Entry 4L80 (X-ray diffraction, 2.01 A resolution); this record covers chains A and F of the 6 polymer chains in the assembly.

# Chain A (and F)
Protein: HpcH/HpaI aldolase
From: Chloroflexus aurantiacus
Notes: EC 4.1.3.24; chain F of this document is another copy of the same molecule, construct and numbering; everything in this record applies to it too
Reference sequence: A9WC35 (A9WC35_CHLAA); numbering as in UniProt (aligned over 1-348)
Sequence (348 residues; each row starts with the number of its first residue):
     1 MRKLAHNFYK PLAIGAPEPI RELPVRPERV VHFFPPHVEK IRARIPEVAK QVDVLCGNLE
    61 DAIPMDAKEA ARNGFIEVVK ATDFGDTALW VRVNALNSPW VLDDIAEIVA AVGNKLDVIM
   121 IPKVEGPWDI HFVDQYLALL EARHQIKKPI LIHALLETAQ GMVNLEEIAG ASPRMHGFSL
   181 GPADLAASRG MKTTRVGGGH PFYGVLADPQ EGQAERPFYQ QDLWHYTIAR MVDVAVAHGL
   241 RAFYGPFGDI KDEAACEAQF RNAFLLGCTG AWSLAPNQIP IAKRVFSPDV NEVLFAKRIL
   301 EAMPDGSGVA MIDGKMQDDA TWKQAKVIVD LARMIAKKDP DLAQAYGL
Unresolved in the structure: 1, 347-348 (chain F: 1)
Metal / ion sites: Mg2+: Glu-157, Asp-184 (together with oxalate ion)
Ligand contacts:
  - propionyl Coenzyme A (1VU), molecule 1: His-32, Phe-33, Phe-34, Pro-35, Lys-40, Ile-41, Arg-44, Val-48, Asn-58, Asp-61, Ala-62, Arg-92, Ala-183, Val-196, Pro-246, Trp-272, Leu-274, Ala-275, Pro-276
  - propionyl Coenzyme A (1VU), molecule 2: Val-309, Met-311, Met-316, Asp-318, Ala-320
  - oxalate ion (OXL): Arg-92, Leu-155, Glu-157, Gly-181, Pro-182, Ala-183, Asp-184, Pro-246, Trp-272
From the paper describing this entry:
  - Mg2+ coordination: Glu-157, Asp-184
  - Mg2+ coordination through a water molecule: Glu-60, Asp-61
  - catalytic residues: Arg-92, Asp-318 (proposed by the authors, not directly observed)
  - binding site for propionyl Coenzyme A: His-32
  - binding site for 2-amino-2-hydroxymethyl-propane-1,3-diol: Gln-221, Asp-222
  - contacts within the chain: Asn-58/Arg-92 (hydrogen bond)
  - specificity-determining residues: Ala-183 (by similarity / conservation)
  - conformationally variable residues (domain motion, loop rearrangement): Lys-192 to Tyr-203, Phe-286, Ser-287, Pro-288, Gly-314

# Chain A / chain F interface
Pairs across the interface - 21 pairs, chain A then chain F:
  Arg-2(A) / Arg-2(F)  hydrogen bond (side chain-backbone)
  Arg-2(A) / Lys-3(F)  hydrogen bond (side chain-backbone)
  Arg-2(A) / Leu-4(F)
  Lys-3(A) / Arg-2(F)  hydrogen bond (backbone-side chain)
  Leu-4(A) / Arg-2(F)
  Leu-4(A) / Ala-237(F)
  Leu-4(A) / His-238(F)
  Ala-5(A) / Phe-8(F)  hydrophobic
  Ala-5(A) / Tyr-9(F)
  His-6(A) / Tyr-9(F)  hydrogen bond (backbone-side chain)
  His-6(A) / Ala-237(F)  hydrogen bond (side chain-backbone)
  His-6(A) / His-238(F)
  His-6(A) / Gly-239(F)
  Phe-8(A) / Ala-5(F)  hydrophobic
  Tyr-9(A) / Ala-5(F)
  Tyr-9(A) / His-6(F)  hydrogen bond (side chain-backbone)
  Ala-237(A) / Leu-4(F)
  Ala-237(A) / His-6(F)
  His-238(A) / Leu-4(F)
  His-238(A) / His-6(F)
  Gly-239(A) / His-6(F)
Also at the interface, not in a pair above, chain A (11 interface residues in all): Asn-7

# In short
11 residues of chain A and 10 residues of chain F are in contact; the contacts include 6 hydrogen bonds. Polar
pairs include Arg-2(A)/Arg-2(F), Arg-2(A)/Lys-3(F) and His-6(A)/Tyr-9(F). Chain A binds propionyl Coenzyme A
and oxalate ion. The paper reports catalytic residues Arg-92(A) and Asp-318(A); a binding site for
2-amino-2-hydroxymethyl-propane-1,3-diol at Gln-221(A) and Asp-222(A).
Both chains are HpcH/HpaI aldolase (Chloroflexus aurantiacus). Entry 4L80 (Crystal Structure of Chloroflexus
aurantiacus malyl-CoA lyase in complex with magnesium, oxalate, and propionyl-CoA) was determined by X-ray
diffraction together with 4L7Z, 4L9Y and 4L9Z from the same study.
